PDB entry 4WQO | X-ray diffraction, 3.20 A resolution | chains B and C of the 4 polymer chains in the assembly

Chain B:
Molecule: Transcription elongation factor B polypeptide 2
Source organism: Homo sapiens
Reference sequence: Q15370 (ELOB_HUMAN); residues 1-118 here = UniProt positions 1-118
Chain sequence (118 residues; each row starts with the number of its first residue):
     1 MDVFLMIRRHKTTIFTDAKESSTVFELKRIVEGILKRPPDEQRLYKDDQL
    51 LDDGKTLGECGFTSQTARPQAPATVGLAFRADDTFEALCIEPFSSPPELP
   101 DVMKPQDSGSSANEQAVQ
Unresolved in the structure: 105-118
UniProt features mapped onto this chain:
  - modified residue: Met1 (N-acetylmethionine), Thr84 (Phosphothreonine), Ser108 (Phosphoserine), Ser111 (Phosphoserine)

Chain C:
Molecule: Transcription elongation factor B polypeptide 1
Source organism: Homo sapiens
Reference sequence: Q15369 (ELOC_HUMAN); numbering as in UniProt (aligned over 17-112)
Chain sequence (96 residues; row label = number of the first residue in the row):
    17 MYVKLISSDGHEFIVKREHALTSGTIKAMLSGPGQFAENETNEVNFREIP
    67 SHVLSKVCMYFTYKVRYTNSSTEIPEFPIAPEIALELLMAANFLDC
From the paper describing this entry:
  - conformationally variable residues (order/disorder transition): Gly48 to Thr57

Interface between chain B and chain C:
Contacting residue pairs (54):
  Met6(B) with Met75(C), hydrophobic
  Arg8(B) with His27(C)
  Lys11(B) with Asp25(C), hydrogen bond (side chain-backbone); Gly26(C); His27(C); Glu28(C), hydrogen bond (backbone-backbone)
  Thr12(B) with Glu28(C)
  Thr13(B) with Glu28(C), hydrogen bond (backbone-backbone); Phe29(C); Ile30(C), hydrogen bond (backbone-backbone)
  Ile14(B) with Ile30(C)
  Phe15(B) with Tyr18(C); Phe29(C), hydrophobic; Ile30(C), hydrogen bond (backbone-backbone); Val31(C), hydrophobic; Ser71(C); Cys74(C), hydrophobic; Met75(C), hydrophobic; Thr78(C)
  Thr16(B) with Tyr18(C)
  Ile34(B) with Tyr18(C); Ile30(C), hydrophobic
  Leu35(B) with Ile30(C), hydrophobic
  Arg68(B) with Tyr83(C), hydrogen bond
  Pro69(B) with Met75(C); Thr78(C), hydrogen bond (backbone-side chain); Tyr79(C), hydrophobic; Arg82(C); Tyr83(C), hydrophobic
  Gln70(B) with Met75(C); Tyr79(C); Tyr83(C); Phe93(C); Pro94(C)
  Pro72(B) with Met75(C)
  Glu91(B) with His27(C), hydrogen bond (backbone-side chain)
  Pro92(B) with His27(C)
  Phe93(B) with His27(C); Phe29(C), hydrophobic; Ser67(C); Ser71(C)
  Ser94(B) with Asp25(C); Pro66(C); Ser67(C), hydrogen bond (backbone-side chain); His68(C), hydrogen bond
  Ser95(B) with His68(C)
  Pro96(B) with His68(C); Glu98(C); Glu102(C)
  Pro97(B) with Glu102(C)
  Leu99(B) with Pro97(C); Glu98(C)
  Met103(B) with Pro97(C); Leu101(C), hydrophobic
Interface residues without a listed pair, chain B (27 interface residues in all): Phe4, Asp17, Ile30, Pro100
Interface residues without a listed pair, chain C (28 interface residues in all): Lys32, Pro91, Ile99, Ala100

Summary:
Chain B and chain C form an interface of 27 and 28 residues respectively, with 10 hydrogen bonds. Polar pairs
include Lys11(B)-Asp25(C), Arg68(B)-Tyr83(C) and Pro69(B)-Thr78(C). The paper reports conformational
variability at Gly48(C).
Chain B is Transcription elongation factor B polypeptide 2 and chain C is Transcription elongation factor B
polypeptide 1, both from Homo sapiens; the structure, Structure of VHL-EloB-EloC-Cul2, was determined by X-ray
diffraction.
